Entry 5DKI (X-ray diffraction, 2.80 A resolution); this record covers chains N and a of the 28 polymer chains in the assembly.

Chain N:
Name: Proteasome subunit beta type-1
Source organism: Saccharomyces cerevisiae (strain ATCC 204508 / S288c)
Notes: EC 3.4.25.1
UniProtKB: P38624 (PSB1_YEAST); residues 1-196 here correspond to UniProt positions 20-215 (UniProt number = residue number + 19)
Amino-acid sequence (196 residues; row label = number of the first residue in the row):
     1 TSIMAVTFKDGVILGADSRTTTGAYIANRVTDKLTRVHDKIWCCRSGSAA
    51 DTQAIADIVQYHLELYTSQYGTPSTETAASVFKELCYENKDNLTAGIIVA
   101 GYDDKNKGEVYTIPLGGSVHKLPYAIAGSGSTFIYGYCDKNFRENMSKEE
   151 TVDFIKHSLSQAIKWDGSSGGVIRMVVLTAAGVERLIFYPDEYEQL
Metal / ion sites: Mg2+: Ile163, Asp166, Ser169
Residues lining bound ligands: alkyne-PI (5BZ; [(1R)-1-[[(2S)-2-(hex-5-ynoylamino)-3-phenyl-propanoyl]amino]-3-methyl-butyl]boronic acid): Thr1, Arg19, Thr20, Thr21, Thr22, Lys33, Arg45, Ser46, Gly47, Ser48, Ala49, Thr52, Ser168
Curated features (UniProtKB/Swiss-Prot):
  - active site: Thr1 (Nucleophile)

Chain a:
Name: Proteasome subunit beta type-7
Source organism: Saccharomyces cerevisiae (strain ATCC 204508 / S288c)
Notes: EC 3.4.25.1
UniProtKB: P30657 (PSB7_YEAST); residues -12 to 233 here correspond to UniProt positions 21-266 (UniProt number = residue number + 33)
Amino-acid sequence (246 residues; numbered -12 to 233; the number before each row is that of its first residue; numbers below 1 keep their minus sign (Thr-12 is residue -12)):
   -12 TQIANAGASPMVNTQQPIVTGTSVISMKYDNGVIIAADNLGSYGSLLRFN
    38 GVERLIPVGDNTVVGISGDISDMQHIERLLKDLVTENAYDNPLADAEEAL
    88 EPSYIFEYLATVMYQRRSKMNPLWNAIIVAGVQSNGDQFLRYVNLLGVTY
   138 SSPTLATGFGAHMANPLLRKVVDRESDIPKTTVQVAEEAIVNAMRVLYYR
   188 DARSSRNFSLAIIDKNTGLTFKKNLQVENMKWDFAKDIKGYGTQKI
Unresolved in the structure: -12 to 0

How chain N and chain a interact:
Pairs across the interface (64; chain N residue first):
  Arg19(N) - Ala189(a)
  Thr21(N) - Ala189(a)
  Ala24(N) - Phe146(a)  hydrophobic
  Ala24(N) - Arg187(a)
  Ala24(N) - Asp188(a)
  Ala24(N) - Ala189(a)  hydrogen bond (backbone-backbone)
  Ala24(N) - Arg190(a)
  Tyr25(N) - Phe146(a)
  Tyr25(N) - Arg187(a)
  Ile26(N) - Tyr186(a)
  Ile26(N) - Arg187(a)  hydrogen bond (backbone-backbone)
  Ile26(N) - Asp188(a)
  Ile26(N) - Ala189(a)
  Ala27(N) - Arg187(a)  hydrogen bond (backbone-side chain)
  Asn28(N) - Arg187(a)
  Arg29(N) - Tyr186(a)
  Arg29(N) - Arg187(a)
  Arg29(N) - Lys218(a)  hydrogen bond (side chain-backbone)
  Arg29(N) - Trp219(a)
  Arg29(N) - Phe221(a)
  Val30(N) - Phe221(a)  hydrophobic
  Val30(N) - Ala222(a)  hydrophobic
  Val30(N) - Ile225(a)  hydrophobic
  Asp32(N) - Lys226(a)
  Asp32(N) - Gly227(a)  hydrogen bond (side chain-backbone)
  Asp32(N) - Gln231(a)
  Leu34(N) - Gln231(a)
  Thr35(N) - Tyr228(a)
  Thr35(N) - Gln231(a)
  Arg36(N) - Gln231(a)  hydrogen bond (backbone-side chain)
  Arg36(N) - Ile233(a)
  Trp42(N) - Gln231(a)
  Trp42(N) - Ile233(a)
  Arg45(N) - Tyr228(a)
  Gln53(N) - Tyr228(a)  hydrogen bond (backbone-side chain)
  Ala56(N) - Tyr228(a)
  Asp57(N) - Tyr228(a)  hydrogen bond
  Phe133(N) - Leu33(a)  hydrophobic
  Lys164(N) - Leu34(a)
  Trp165(N) - Ser32(a)
  Trp165(N) - Leu33(a)
  Trp165(N) - Leu34(a)  hydrogen bond (backbone-backbone)
  Trp165(N) - Arg35(a)
  Trp165(N) - Asn37(a)
  Asp166(N) - Ser32(a)
  Gly167(N) - Ser32(a)  hydrogen bond (backbone-backbone)
  Gly167(N) - Leu34(a)
  Gly167(N) - Ala189(a)
  Gly171(N) - Trp219(a)
  Val172(N) - Trp219(a)  hydrophobic
  Arg174(N) - Ala222(a)  hydrogen bond (side chain-backbone)
  Arg174(N) - Ile225(a)
  Arg185(N) - Lys226(a)
  Arg185(N) - Gln231(a)
  Arg185(N) - Ile233(a)  hydrogen bond (side chain-backbone)
  Ile187(N) - Ala222(a)  hydrophobic
  Ile187(N) - Lys223(a)
  Tyr189(N) - Trp219(a)
  Tyr189(N) - Asp220(a)  hydrogen bond
  Tyr189(N) - Lys223(a)
  Pro190(N) - Trp219(a)
  Asp191(N) - Arg193(a)  salt bridge
  Glu194(N) - Tyr185(a)  hydrogen bond
  Glu194(N) - Arg193(a)  salt bridge
Other interface residues (no listed pair), chain N (34 interface residues in all): Ile163, Val183
Other interface residues (no listed pair), chain a (27 interface residues in all): Met150, Met217

In short:
Chain N and chain a form an interface of 34 and 27 residues respectively; the contacts include 14 hydrogen
bonds and 2 salt bridges. Polar pairs include Asp191(N)-Arg193(a), Glu194(N)-Arg193(a) and Ala27(N)-Arg187(a).
Chain N binds alkyne-PI. Curated annotation (UniProt) lists active-site residue Thr1(N) on chain N.
Here chain N is Proteasome subunit beta type-1 and chain a is Proteasome subunit beta type-7, both from
Saccharomyces cerevisiae (strain ATCC 204508 / S288c). Entry 5DKI (Yeast 20S proteasome in complex with
alkyne-PI) was determined by X-ray diffraction together with 5DKJ from the same study.
